PDB entry 3PBF | X-ray diffraction, 1.80 A resolution | chain A

Chain A:
Protein: Pulmonary surfactant-associated protein A
From: Rattus norvegicus
UniProt: P08427 (SFTPA_RAT); residues 81-228 here correspond to UniProt positions 101-248 (UniProt number = residue number + 20)
Amino-acid sequence (148 residues; numbered 81 to 228; the number before each row is that of its first residue):
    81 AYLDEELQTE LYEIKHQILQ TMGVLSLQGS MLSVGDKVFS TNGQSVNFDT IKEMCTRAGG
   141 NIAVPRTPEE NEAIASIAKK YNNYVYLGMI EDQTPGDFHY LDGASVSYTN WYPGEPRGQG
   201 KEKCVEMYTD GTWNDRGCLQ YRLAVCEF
Not modelled in the structure: 81-83
Construct notes: engineered mutation Ser187 (Asn207 in P08427)
Disulfides: Cys135-Cys226, Cys204-Cys218
Bound ions: Ca2+: Glu195, Glu202, Asn214, Asp215 (together with glycerol)
What the authors report for this chain:
  - binding site for glycerol: Gly109 to Leu112, Ser120, Thr121, Ile157, Lys160, Pro175 to Gly176, Pro196 to Gln199, Arg216
  - conformationally variable residues (loop rearrangement): Arg197 to Lys203
  - Ca2+ coordination: Glu202
  - mutagenesis - E171A: decreased stability in response to trypsin digestion

In short:
The Ca2+ site is built by Glu195, Glu202, Asn214 and Asp215. The paper reports a binding site for glycerol at
Gly109, Ser120 and Thr121 among others; E171A reduces stability in response to trypsin digestion.
Chain A is Pulmonary surfactant-associated protein A (Rattus norvegicus); the structure, Surfactant Protein-A
neck and carbohydrate recognition domain (NCRD) complexed with glycerol, was determined by X-ray diffraction,
deposited together with 3PAK, 3PAQ and 3PAR.
